PDB entry 6N97 | X-ray diffraction, 1.75 A resolution | chains A and C of the 6 polymer chains in the assembly

== Chain A (and C) ==
Molecule: Methylmalonyl-CoA decarboxylase
From: Escherichia coli (strain K12)
Notes: EC 4.1.1.-; chain C of this document is another copy of the same molecule, construct and numbering; everything in this record applies to it too
UniProt: P52045 (SCPB_ECOLI); numbering as in UniProt (aligned over 1-261)
Sequence (261 residues; each row starts with the number of its first residue):
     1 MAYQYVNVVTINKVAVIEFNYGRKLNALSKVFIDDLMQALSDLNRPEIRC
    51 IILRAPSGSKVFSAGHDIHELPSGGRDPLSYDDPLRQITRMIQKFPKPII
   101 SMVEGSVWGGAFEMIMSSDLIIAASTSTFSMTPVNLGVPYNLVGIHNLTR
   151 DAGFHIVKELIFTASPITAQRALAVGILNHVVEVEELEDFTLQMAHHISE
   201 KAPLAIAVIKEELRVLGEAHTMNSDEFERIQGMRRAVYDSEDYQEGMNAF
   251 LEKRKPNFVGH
Unresolved in the structure: 1
Sequence notes: engineered mutation Ala2 (Ser in P52045)
Metal / ion sites: Ni2+: His220 (shared with 1 residue of chain B; His220(C) of chain C)
Residues lining bound ligands: (2R)-sulfonatepropionyl-amino(dethia)-CoA / (2S)-sulfonatepropionyl-amino(dethia)-CoA: Lys24, Leu25, Ala27, Lys60, Val61, Ala64, Gly65, His66, Asp67, Ile68, His69, Leu71, Leu85, Trp108, Gly109, Gly110, Met131, Thr132, Pro133, Leu136, Val138, Tyr140, Phe250, Lys253

== How chain A and chain C interact ==
Residue-residue contacts - 84 pairs, chain A then chain C:
  Pro133(A) - Ile209(C)  hydrophobic
  Val134(A) - Lys201(C)
  Val134(A) - Ala202(C)  hydrogen bond (backbone-backbone)
  Val134(A) - Ile206(C)  hydrophobic
  Asn135(A) - Lys201(C)  hydrogen bond
  Gly137(A) - Ala202(C)
  Gly137(A) - Ala205(C)
  Val138(A) - Ala205(C)
  Pro139(A) - Val208(C)  hydrophobic
  Tyr140(A) - Ile209(C)  hydrophobic
  Tyr140(A) - Glu212(C)
  Asn141(A) - Glu212(C)
  Leu142(A) - Glu212(C)
  Leu142(A) - Leu216(C)
  Ile145(A) - Ile209(C)  hydrophobic
  Ile145(A) - Glu212(C)
  Ile145(A) - Leu213(C)  hydrophobic
  His146(A) - Leu216(C)
  Thr149(A) - Leu213(C)
  Gly153(A) - Arg150(C)
  Gly153(A) - Asp151(C)
  Phe154(A) - Arg150(C)  hydrogen bond (backbone-backbone)
  Phe154(A) - Asp151(C)  hydrogen bond (backbone-side chain)
  Phe154(A) - Leu213(C)
  Phe154(A) - Gly217(C)
  His155(A) - Met116(C)  hydrogen bond (side chain-backbone)
  His155(A) - Ser118(C)  hydrogen bond (side chain-backbone)
  His155(A) - Asp119(C)
  His155(A) - Ile121(C)
  His155(A) - Asp151(C)  salt bridge
  His155(A) - Ile177(C)  hydrogen bond (side chain-backbone)
  His155(A) - Asn179(C)  hydrogen bond (backbone-side chain)
  Ile156(A) - Asn179(C)
  Lys158(A) - Asp119(C)  salt bridge
  Lys158(A) - Leu213(C)
  Glu159(A) - Leu120(C)
  Glu159(A) - Asn179(C)  hydrogen bond
  Glu159(A) - His180(C)  salt bridge
  Glu159(A) - Met194(C)
  Ile161(A) - Ile209(C)  hydrophobic
  Phe162(A) - Pro98(C)  hydrophobic
  Phe162(A) - Asp119(C)
  Phe162(A) - Ile198(C)
  Phe162(A) - Lys201(C)
  Phe162(A) - Ile206(C)  hydrophobic
  Phe162(A) - Lys210(C)
  Thr163(A) - Met194(C)
  Thr163(A) - His197(C)  hydrogen bond (backbone-side chain)
  Thr163(A) - Ile198(C)
  Thr163(A) - Lys201(C)
  Ser165(A) - His197(C)  hydrogen bond
  Arg171(A) - Asn179(C)  hydrogen bond (side chain-backbone)
  Arg171(A) - His180(C)
  His220(A) - Leu216(C)
  His220(A) - Ala219(C)
  His220(A) - His220(C)
  Thr221(A) - Ala219(C)  hydrogen bond (backbone-backbone)
  Thr221(A) - Thr221(C)  hydrogen bond
  Met222(A) - Val215(C)  hydrophobic
  Met222(A) - Ala219(C)  hydrophobic
  Glu226(A) - Val215(C)
  Arg229(A) - Glu211(C)  salt bridge
  Arg229(A) - Arg214(C)
  Arg229(A) - Val215(C)
  Ile230(A) - Glu211(C)
  Ile230(A) - Glu212(C)
  Met233(A) - Val208(C)  hydrophobic
  Met233(A) - Glu211(C)
  Arg234(A) - Val208(C)
  Arg234(A) - Glu212(C)  salt bridge
  Val237(A) - Leu204(C)
  Val237(A) - Val208(C)  hydrophobic
  Ser240(A) - Leu204(C)
  Asp242(A) - Pro203(C)
  Lys255(A) - Glu200(C)  salt bridge
  Phe258(A) - Arg49(C)  hydrogen bond (backbone-side chain)
  Phe258(A) - Glu200(C)
  Phe258(A) - Lys201(C)
  Phe258(A) - Ala202(C)
  Phe258(A) - Pro203(C)
  Val259(A) - Arg49(C)
  Gly260(A) - Pro203(C)
  Gly260(A) - Leu204(C)
  His261(A) - Leu204(C)
Other interface residues (no listed pair), chain A (42 interface residues in all): Val157, Ala164, Ala219
Other interface residues (no listed pair), chain C (39 interface residues in all): Pro46, Ile115, Gly176, Leu178

== In short ==
42 residues of chain A and 39 residues of chain C are in contact, with 15 hydrogen bonds and 6 salt bridges.
Polar pairs include His155(A)-Asp151(C), Lys158(A)-Asp119(C) and Glu159(A)-His180(C). Bound to chain A:
(2R)-sulfonatepropionyl-amino(dethia)-CoA / (2S)-sulfonatepropionyl-amino(dethia)-CoA.
Chain A and chain C are both Methylmalonyl-CoA decarboxylase (Escherichia coli (strain K12)); the structure,
Methylmalonyl-CoA decarboxylase in complex with 2-sulfonate-propionyl-amino(dethia)-CoA, was determined by
X-ray diffraction together with 6N92, 6N93, 6N94, 6N95 and 6N96 from the same study.
